PDB entry 9G9E | electron microscopy, 2.87 A resolution | chains C and F of the 9 polymer chains in the assembly

Chain C:
Molecule: CRISPR system Cms protein Csm2
From: Enterococcus italicus DSM 15952
Reference sequence: E6LHV6 (CSM2_ENTI1); residues 1-140 here = UniProt positions 1-140
Chain sequence (140 residues; each row starts with the number of its first residue):
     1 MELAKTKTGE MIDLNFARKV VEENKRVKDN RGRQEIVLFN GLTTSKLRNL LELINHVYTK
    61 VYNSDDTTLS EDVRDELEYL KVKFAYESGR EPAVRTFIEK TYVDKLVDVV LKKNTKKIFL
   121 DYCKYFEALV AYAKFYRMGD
Unresolved in the structure: 1-14, 138-140

Chain F:
Molecule: CRISPR system Cms endoribonuclease Csm3
From: Enterococcus italicus DSM 15952
Notes: EC 3.1.-.-
Reference sequence: E6LHV5 (CSM3_ENTI1); residues 1-214 here = UniProt positions 1-214
Chain sequence (214 residues; row label = number of the first residue in the row):
     1 MYSKIRIVGK IDVLTGLHIG GGGETSMIGA IASPVVRDPY SRLPIIPGSS IKGKMRSLLA
    61 KHIGLIPGQK MHNQDAPEIL RLFGSSQKGA IQSSRLQISD AFFSKASQEE FDKKDLAYTE
   121 TKFENTISRL TAVANPRQIE RVTRGASFDF HIIYNVENIN EVMADFENIK TAIHLLENDY
   181 LGGGGTRGNG RIRFVIDSID TVVGDFDSSN LSIK
Unresolved in the structure: 1, 23-32, 64-68, 113-115, 207-214
Sequence notes: engineered mutation Ala32 (Asp in E6LHV5)

Chain C / chain F interface:
Contacting residue pairs (6):
  Arg48(C) - Phe123(F)
  Arg48(C) - Gln138(F)  hydrogen bond
  Tyr62(C) - Arg42(F)  hydrogen bond (backbone-side chain)
  Asn63(C) - Arg42(F)
  Asn63(C) - Tyr118(F)
  Asp65(C) - Arg42(F)  salt bridge
Other interface residues (no listed pair), chain C (5 interface residues in all): Glu52
Other interface residues (no listed pair), chain F (6 interface residues in all): Leu43, Thr121

Summary:
5 residues of chain C and 6 residues of chain F are in contact; the contacts include 2 hydrogen bonds and 1
salt bridge. Polar pairs include Asp65(C)-Arg42(F), Arg48(C)-Gln138(F) and Tyr62(C)-Arg42(F).
Chain C is CRISPR system Cms protein Csm2 and chain F is CRISPR system Cms endoribonuclease Csm3, both from
Enterococcus italicus DSM 15952; the structure, CryoEM structure of Enterococcus italicus Csm-crRNA complex
bound to AMPNPP, was determined by electron microscopy, deposited together with 9G9A, 9G9B, 9G9C, 9G9D, 9G9F,
9G9G and 4 further entries.
